Entry 8FU3 (electron microscopy, 2.88 A resolution); this record covers chains B and C of the 5 polymer chains in the assembly.

== Chain B (and C) ==
Protein: Phosphoprotein
Source organism: Human respiratory syncytial virus A2
Notes: chain C of this document is another copy of the same molecule, construct and numbering; everything in this record applies to it too
UniProtKB: P03421 (PHOSP_HRSVA); residues 1-241 here = UniProt positions 1-241
Chain sequence (256 residues; numbered 1 to 256; the number before each row is that of its first residue):
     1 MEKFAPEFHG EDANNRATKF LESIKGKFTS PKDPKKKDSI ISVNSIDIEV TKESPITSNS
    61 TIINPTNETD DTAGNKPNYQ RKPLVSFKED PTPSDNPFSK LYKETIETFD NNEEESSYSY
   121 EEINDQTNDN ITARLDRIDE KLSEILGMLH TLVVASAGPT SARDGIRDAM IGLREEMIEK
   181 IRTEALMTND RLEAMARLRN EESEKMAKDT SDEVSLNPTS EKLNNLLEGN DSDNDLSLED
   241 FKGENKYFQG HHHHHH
Unresolved in the structure: 1-127, 242-256 (chain C: 1-129, 192-256)
Sequence notes: expression tag (242-256)
Swiss-Prot annotation at these positions:
  - region: Met-1 to Ser-30 (Binding to monomeric RNA-free nucleoprotein), Ser-39 to Thr-57 (Important for viral particle assembly), Arg-81 to Phe-87 (Binding to host phosphatase PP1), Asp-90 to Asp-110 (Binding to protein M2-1), Leu-216 to Ser-232 (Binding to RNA-directed RNA polymerase L), Ser-232 to Phe-241 (Binding to the N-RNA complex)
  - site: Thr-108 (Interaction with protein M2-1)
  - modified residue: Thr-108 (Phosphothreonine), Ser-116 (Phosphoserine), Ser-117 (Phosphoserine), Ser-119 (Phosphoserine), Ser-232 (Phosphoserine), Ser-237 (Phosphoserine)
  - mutagenesis: Phe-87 (F87A: Almost complete loss of viral transcription. Complete loss of interaction with host phosphatase PP1), Phe-98 (F98A: Complete loss of interaction with protein M2-1. Almost complete loss of viral transcription and loss of localization of protein M2-1 in inclusion bodies), Leu-101 (L101A: Complete loss of interaction with protein M2-1. Almost complete loss of viral transcription and loss of localization of protein M2-1 in inclusion bodies), Tyr-102 (Y102A: Complete loss of interaction with protein M2-1. Almost complete loss of viral transcription and loss of localization of protein M2-1 in inclusion bodies), Thr-105 (T105A/D: Complete loss of interaction with protein M2-1. Almost complete loss of viral transcription and loss of localization of protein M2-1 in inclusion bodies), Ile-106 (I106A: Complete loss of interaction with protein M2-1. Almost complete loss of viral transcription and loss of localization of protein M2-1 in inclusion bodies), Thr-108 (T108D: Loss of interaction with protein M2-1 and loss of localization of protein M2-1 in inclusion bodies), Phe-109 (F109A: Complete loss of interaction with protein M2-1. Almost complete loss of viral transcription and loss of localization of protein M2-1 in inclusion bodies), Ser-116 to Ser-119 (60% loss of transcription inhibition by M2-2), Gly-172 (G172S: Almost complete loss of interaction with the nucleoprotein), Glu-176 (E176G: Complete loss of interaction with the nucleoprotein), Asp-233 (D233A: Complete loss of interaction with the N-RNA complex; when associated with A-239), 4 further mutagenesis entries in UniProt

== Chain B / chain C interface ==
Contacting residue pairs - 25 pairs, chain B then chain C:
  Ile-131(B) / Ile-131(C)  hydrophobic
  Leu-135(B) / Ile-131(C)  hydrophobic
  Leu-135(B) / Arg-134(C)  hydrogen bond (backbone-side chain)
  Leu-135(B) / Ile-138(C)  hydrophobic
  Asp-136(B) / Arg-134(C)  salt bridge
  Ile-138(B) / Ile-138(C)  hydrophobic
  Asp-139(B) / Lys-141(C)  salt bridge
  Leu-142(B) / Ile-138(C)  hydrophobic
  Leu-142(B) / Leu-142(C)  hydrophobic
  Leu-142(B) / Ile-145(C)  hydrophobic
  Ile-145(B) / Ile-145(C)  hydrophobic
  Leu-146(B) / Lys-141(C)
  Leu-146(B) / Glu-144(C)
  Leu-146(B) / Ile-145(C)  hydrophobic
  Leu-149(B) / Ile-145(C)  hydrophobic
  Leu-149(B) / Met-148(C)
  Leu-149(B) / Leu-149(C)  hydrophobic
  His-150(B) / Glu-144(C)  salt bridge
  Val-154(B) / Leu-152(C)  hydrophobic
  Ile-166(B) / Thr-160(C)
  Ile-166(B) / Arg-163(C)  hydrogen bond (backbone-side chain)
  Arg-167(B) / Thr-160(C)
  Asp-168(B) / Thr-160(C)  hydrogen bond
  Ile-171(B) / Leu-152(C)  hydrophobic
  Ile-171(B) / Ser-156(C)
Also at the interface, not in a pair above, chain B (18 interface residues in all): Thr-132, Leu-152, Ala-157
Also at the interface, not in a pair above, chain C (15 interface residues in all): Leu-135, Pro-159

== In short ==
18 residues of chain B face 15 of chain C across their interface; the contacts include 3 hydrogen bonds and 3
salt bridges. Among the polar pairs are Asp-136(B)/Arg-134(C), Asp-139(B)/Lys-141(C) and
His-150(B)/Glu-144(C). From UniProt: 19 mutagenesis sites on chain B.
Chain B and chain C are both Phosphoprotein (Human respiratory syncytial virus A2); the structure, Structure
Of Respiratory Syncytial Virus Polymerase with Novel Non-Nucleoside Inhibitor, was determined by electron
microscopy.
